PDB entry 9O6S | electron microscopy, 21.00 A resolution (very low resolution: no residue pairs are listed; an interface is given only as per-side residue counts) | chains A and X of the 24 polymer chains in the assembly

== Chain A ==
Molecule: Prohibitin-2
Organism: Homo sapiens
Reference sequence: Q99623 (PHB2_HUMAN); residue numbers follow UniProt; this construct covers 1-299
Sequence (299 residues; row label = number of the first residue in the row):
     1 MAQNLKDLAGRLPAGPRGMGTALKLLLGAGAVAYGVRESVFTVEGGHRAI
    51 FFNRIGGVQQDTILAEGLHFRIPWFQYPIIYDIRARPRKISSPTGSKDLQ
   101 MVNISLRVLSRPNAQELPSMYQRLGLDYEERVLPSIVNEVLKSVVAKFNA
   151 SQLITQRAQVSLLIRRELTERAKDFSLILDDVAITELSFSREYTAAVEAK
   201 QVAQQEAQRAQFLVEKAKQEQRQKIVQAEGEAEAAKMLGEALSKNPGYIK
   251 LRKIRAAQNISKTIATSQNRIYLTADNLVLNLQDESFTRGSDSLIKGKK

== Chain X ==
Molecule: Prohibitin 1
Organism: Homo sapiens
Reference sequence: P35232 (PHB1_HUMAN); residues 1-272 here = UniProt positions 1-272
Sequence (272 residues; each row starts with the number of its first residue):
     1 MAAKVFESIGKFGLALAVAGGVVNSALYNVDAGHRAVIFDRFRGVQDIVV
    51 GEGTHFLIPWVQKPIIFDCRSRPRNVPVITGSKDLQNVNITLRILFRPVA
   101 SQLPRIFTSIGEDYDERVLPSITTEILKSVVARFDAGELITQRELVSRQV
   151 SDDLTERAATFGLILDDVSLTHLTFGKEFTEAVEAKQVAQQEAERARFVV
   201 EKAEQQKKAAIISAEGDSKAAELIANSLATAGDGLIELRKLEAAEDIAYQ
   251 LSRSRNITYLPAGQSVLLQLPQ

== Interface between chain A and chain X ==
At this resolution (21 A) residue pairs are not listed: 60 residues of chain A and 54 of chain X lie at the interface.

== Overview ==
60 residues of chain A face 54 of chain X across their interface.
Here chain A is Prohibitin-2 and chain X is Prohibitin 1, both from Homo sapiens. Entry 9O6S (Structure of the
human prohibitin complex in the closed state) was determined by electron microscopy, deposited together with
9O6T.
